PDB entry 2Z3J | X-ray diffraction, 1.60 A resolution | chains A and B of the 4 polymer chains in the assembly

# Chain A (and B)
Molecule: Blasticidin-S deaminase
Source organism: Aspergillus terreus
Notes: EC 3.5.4.23; chain B of this document is another copy of the same molecule, construct and numbering; everything in this record applies to it too
Reference sequence: P0C2P0 (BSD_ASPTE); residue numbers follow UniProt; this construct covers 1-130
Chain sequence (130 residues; numbered 1 to 130; the number before each row is that of its first residue):
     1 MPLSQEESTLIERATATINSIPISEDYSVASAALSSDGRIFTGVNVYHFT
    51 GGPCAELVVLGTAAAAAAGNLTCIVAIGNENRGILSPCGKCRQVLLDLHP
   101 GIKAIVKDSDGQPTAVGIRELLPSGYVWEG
Unresolved in the structure: 1, 129-130 (chain B: 1, 130)
Construct notes: engineered mutation Lys90 (Arg in P0C2P0)
Ion coordination: Zn2+: Cys54, Cys88, Cys91
Swiss-Prot annotation at these positions:
  - active site: Glu56 (Proton donor)
  - binding site (substrate): Ser28, Arg82, Tyr126, Trp128
  - binding site (Zn(2+)): Cys54, Cys88, Cys91
  - mutagenesis: Glu56 (E56D: Loss of activity; E56Q: Loss of activity), Cys91 (C91A: Loss of activity; C91S: Loss of activity)

# How chain A and chain B interact
Contacting residue pairs (38):
  Tyr47(A) - Trp128(B)
  Thr50(A) - Thr50(B)
  Ser86(A) - Ser124(B)  hydrogen bond (side chain-backbone)
  Ser86(A) - Tyr126(B)
  Pro87(A) - Tyr126(B)
  Cys88(A) - Gln93(B)
  Cys88(A) - Tyr126(B)  hydrophobic
  Gly89(A) - Gly89(B)
  Gly89(A) - Lys90(B)
  Gly89(A) - Gln93(B)  hydrogen bond (backbone-side chain)
  Gly89(A) - Leu122(B)
  Lys90(A) - Gly89(B)
  Lys90(A) - Lys90(B)
  Arg92(A) - Leu122(B)
  Arg92(A) - Pro123(B)  hydrogen bond (side chain-backbone)
  Arg92(A) - Ser124(B)  hydrogen bond (side chain-backbone)
  Arg92(A) - Gly125(B)
  Gln93(A) - Cys88(B)
  Gln93(A) - Gly89(B)  hydrogen bond (side chain-backbone)
  Glu120(A) - Pro123(B)
  Leu121(A) - Pro123(B)
  Leu122(A) - Gly89(B)
  Leu122(A) - Arg92(B)
  Pro123(A) - Arg92(B)  hydrogen bond (backbone-side chain)
  Pro123(A) - Glu120(B)
  Pro123(A) - Leu121(B)
  Pro123(A) - Pro123(B)
  Ser124(A) - Ser86(B)  hydrogen bond (backbone-side chain)
  Ser124(A) - Arg92(B)  hydrogen bond (backbone-side chain)
  Gly125(A) - Ser86(B)
  Gly125(A) - Arg92(B)
  Tyr126(A) - Ser86(B)
  Tyr126(A) - Pro87(B)
  Tyr126(A) - Cys88(B)  hydrophobic
  Tyr126(A) - Arg92(B)
  Val127(A) - Leu85(B)
  Trp128(A) - Arg82(B)  hydrogen bond (backbone-side chain)
  Trp128(A) - Leu85(B)
Other interface residues (no listed pair), chain A (21 interface residues in all): Leu85, Val106, Lys107
Other interface residues (no listed pair), chain B (21 interface residues in all): Glu80, Val106, Lys107

# In short
The chain A/chain B interface involves 21 residues from each chain, with 9 hydrogen bonds. Among the polar
pairs are Ser86(A)-Ser124(B), Gly89(A)-Gln93(B) and Arg92(A)-Pro123(B). From UniProt: active-site residue
Glu56(A), 4 substrate-binding residues, 3 Zn2+-binding residues and 2 mutagenesis sites on chain A.
Both chains are Blasticidin-S deaminase (Aspergillus terreus). Entry 2Z3J (Crystal structure of blasticidin S
deaminase (BSD) R90K mutant) was determined by X-ray diffraction (same publication as 2Z3G, 2Z3H, 2Z3I, 1WN5
and 1WN6).
